Entry 8WYA (electron microscopy, 3.62 A resolution); this record covers chains A and C of the 6 polymer chains in the assembly.

== Chain A ==
Molecule: SIR2 family protein
Source organism: Bacillus subtilis
Notes: engineered mutation(s): WP_029317421.1
Chain sequence (1005 residues; each row starts with the number of its first residue):
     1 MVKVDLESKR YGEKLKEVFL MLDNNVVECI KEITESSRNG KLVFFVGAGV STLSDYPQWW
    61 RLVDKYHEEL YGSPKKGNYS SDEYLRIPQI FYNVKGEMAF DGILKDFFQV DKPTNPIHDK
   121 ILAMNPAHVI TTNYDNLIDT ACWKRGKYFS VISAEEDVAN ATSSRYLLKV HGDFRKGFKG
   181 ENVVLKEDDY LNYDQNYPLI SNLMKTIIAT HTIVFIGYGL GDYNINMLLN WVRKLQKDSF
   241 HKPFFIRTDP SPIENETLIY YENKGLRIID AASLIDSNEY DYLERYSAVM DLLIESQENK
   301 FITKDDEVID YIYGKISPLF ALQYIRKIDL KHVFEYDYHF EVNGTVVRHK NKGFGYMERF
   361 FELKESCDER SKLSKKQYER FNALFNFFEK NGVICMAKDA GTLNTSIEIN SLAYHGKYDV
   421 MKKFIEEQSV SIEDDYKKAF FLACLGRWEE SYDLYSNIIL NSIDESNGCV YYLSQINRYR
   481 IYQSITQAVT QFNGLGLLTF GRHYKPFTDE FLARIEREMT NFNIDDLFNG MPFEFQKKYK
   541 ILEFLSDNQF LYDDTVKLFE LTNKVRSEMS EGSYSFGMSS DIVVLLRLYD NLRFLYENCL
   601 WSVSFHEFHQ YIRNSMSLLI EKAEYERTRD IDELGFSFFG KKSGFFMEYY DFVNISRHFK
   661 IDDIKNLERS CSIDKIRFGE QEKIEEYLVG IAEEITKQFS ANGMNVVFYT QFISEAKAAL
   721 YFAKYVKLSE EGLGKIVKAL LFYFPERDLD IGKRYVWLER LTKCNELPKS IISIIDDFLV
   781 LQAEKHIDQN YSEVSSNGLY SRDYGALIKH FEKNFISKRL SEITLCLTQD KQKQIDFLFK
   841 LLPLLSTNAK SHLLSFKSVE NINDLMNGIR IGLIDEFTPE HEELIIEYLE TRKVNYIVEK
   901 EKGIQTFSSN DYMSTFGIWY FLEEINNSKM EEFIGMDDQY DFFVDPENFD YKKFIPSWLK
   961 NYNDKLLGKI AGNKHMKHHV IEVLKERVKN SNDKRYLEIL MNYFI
Unresolved in the structure: 1-22, 75-78, 145-147, 297-302, 463-467, 495-503, 630-644, 700-704, 789-792, 858-861, 898-910
What the authors report for this chain:
  - mutagenesis - W59A, N133A, D135A, H171A, Y282A: decreased catalytic activity with Bacillus phage SPbeta tube protein (chain C)
  - mutagenesis - T52A, W60A, D188A, T248A: unchanged growth with Bacillus phage SPbeta tube protein (chain C)
  - mutagenesis - T52A, W60A, T248A: unchanged catalytic activity with Bacillus phage SPbeta tube protein (chain C)
  - mutagenesis - Y282A: decreased growth with Bacillus phage SPbeta tube protein (chain C)
  - catalytic residues: His171 (citing earlier work)
  - catalytic residues: Asn133

== Chain C ==
Molecule: Bacillus phage SPbeta tube protein
Source organism: Bacillus phage SPBc2
UniProtKB: A0A162TY69 (A0A162TY69_BACIU); residue numbers follow UniProt; this construct covers 1-264
Chain sequence (264 residues; each row starts with the number of its first residue):
     1 MKTVIQDTAD VYFKRKSDGK LVFTAEAQTA SFSQAISEEK LRGGIGNKPL YILKSEKEIN
    61 LTVKNAFFDL EWLAMTQGET IQEETKVKVF DREHGLIVDD TNKVTLKGKP VSDVTFYNKK
   121 GLTYKIAVST DGTYTIPTAF AAAKDKLTAV YQIEKVGRRL AIKASKFSER YEVEYRTIAY
   181 NPDTEEVYSD IYIQFPNVSP SGEFEMSLEN GNALAPEIKF EALADTDTDE MAVVIEASRD
   241 ENTAAPVEDT TGSTQSSDLG GTTE
Unresolved in the structure: 1-7, 43-47, 78-169, 177-190, 212-213, 237-264

== Interface between chain A and chain C ==
Residue-residue contacts (17; chain A residue first):
  His349(A) with Asn210(C); Leu214(C)
  Ser573(A) with Thr29(C); Ala30(C); Ser31(C)
  Tyr574(A) with Thr29(C); Ala30(C), hydrogen bond (backbone-backbone)
  Ser575(A) with Gln28(C); Thr29(C), hydrogen bond
  Phe576(A) with Thr8(C); Ala27(C); Gln28(C), hydrogen bond (backbone-backbone); Thr29(C); Ala30(C), hydrophobic; Tyr175(C)
  Gly577(A) with Thr8(C)
  Met578(A) with Thr8(C)
Also at the interface, not in a pair above, chain A (9 interface residues in all): His339, Glu571
Also at the interface, not in a pair above, chain C (10 interface residues in all): Glu209
From the paper, about this interface:
  - interface residues, chain C: Phe204(C)

== Summary ==
Chain A and chain C form an interface of 9 and 10 residues respectively; the contacts include 3 hydrogen
bonds. Among the polar pairs are Ser575(A)-Thr29(C), Tyr574(A)-Ala30(C) and Phe576(A)-Gln28(C). From the
paper: catalytic residues His171(A) and Asn133(A); W59A, N133A and D135A of chain A, among others, reduce
catalytic activity with Bacillus phage SPbeta tube protein (chain C); 9 substitutions were tested in all.
Chain A is SIR2 family protein (Bacillus subtilis) and chain C is Bacillus phage SPbeta tube protein (Bacillus
phage SPBc2); the structure, Cryo-EM structure of DSR2-tube complex, was determined by electron microscopy
(same publication as 8WYB, 8WYC, 8WYD, 8WYE and 8WYF).
